4ZRI - chains A and C; structure by X-ray diffraction, 2.70 A resolution.

[Chain A]
Molecule: Merlin
From: Homo sapiens
Notes: fragment: FERM domain
UniProt: P35240 (MERL_HUMAN); residues 1-320 here = UniProt positions 1-320
Chain sequence (324 residues; each row starts with the number of its first residue; numbers below 1 keep their minus sign (Gly-3 is residue -3)):
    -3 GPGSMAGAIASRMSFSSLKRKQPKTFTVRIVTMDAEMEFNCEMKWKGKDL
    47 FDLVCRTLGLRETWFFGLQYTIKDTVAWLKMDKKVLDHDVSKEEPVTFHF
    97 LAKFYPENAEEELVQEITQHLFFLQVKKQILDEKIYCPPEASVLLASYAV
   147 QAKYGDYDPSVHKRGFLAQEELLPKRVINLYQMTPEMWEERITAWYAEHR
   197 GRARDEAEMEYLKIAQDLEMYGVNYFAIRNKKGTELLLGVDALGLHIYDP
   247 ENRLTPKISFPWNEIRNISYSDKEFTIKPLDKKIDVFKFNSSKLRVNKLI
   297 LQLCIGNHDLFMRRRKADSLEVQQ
Disordered / not traced: -3 to 19, 313-320
Sequence notes: expression tag (-3 to 0)
UniProt features mapped onto this chain:
  - modified residue: Ser13 (Phosphoserine)
From the paper describing this entry:
  - disease-associated variants - Q178DEL: decreased binding to Lats1/2 (proposed by the authors, not directly observed)

[Chain C]
Molecule: Serine/threonine-protein kinase LATS2
From: Homo sapiens
UniProt: Q9NRM7 (LATS2_HUMAN); numbering as in UniProt (aligned over 68-99)
Chain sequence (32 residues; each row starts with the number of its first residue):
    68 PKFGPYQKALREIRYSLLPFANESGTSAAAEV
Disordered / not traced: 68-70, 91-99
UniProt features mapped onto this chain:
  - modified residue: Ser83 (Phosphoserine)

[Interface between chain A and chain C]
Pairs across the interface (26; chain A residue first):
  Glu136(A) with Leu77(C); Ile80(C); Arg81(C), salt bridge
  Ala137(A) with Leu77(C), hydrophobic
  Val139(A) with Ile80(C), hydrophobic
  Leu140(A) with Tyr73(C), hydrophobic; Leu77(C), hydrophobic; Ile80(C), hydrophobic
  Asn175(A) with Asn89(C), hydrogen bond (backbone-side chain)
  Leu176(A) with Ala88(C); Asn89(C), hydrogen bond (backbone-backbone)
  Tyr177(A) with Leu84(C), hydrophobic; Phe87(C); Ala88(C), hydrophobic; Asn89(C)
  Gln178(A) with Phe87(C), hydrogen bond (backbone-backbone); Asn89(C), hydrogen bond
  Trp184(A) with Leu84(C), hydrophobic
  Arg187(A) with Ser83(C), hydrogen bond (side chain-backbone); Phe87(C)
  Trp191(A) with Ala76(C), hydrophobic; Glu79(C); Ile80(C)
  Glu206(A) with Tyr73(C), hydrogen bond
  Lys209(A) with Tyr73(C)
  Ile210(A) with Tyr73(C), hydrophobic
Also at the interface, not in a pair above, chain A (17 interface residues in all): Pro135, Tyr144, Met179
Also at the interface, not in a pair above, chain C (12 interface residues in all): Leu85

[In short]
17 residues of chain A and 12 residues of chain C are in contact; the contacts include 6 hydrogen bonds and 1
salt bridge. Among the polar pairs are Glu136(A)-Arg81(C), Asn175(A)-Asn89(C) and Gln178(A)-Asn89(C). The
paper reports that Q178DEL of chain A reduces binding to Lats1/2.
Chain A is Merlin and chain C is Serine/threonine-protein kinase LATS2, both from Homo sapiens; the structure,
Crystal structure of Merlin-FERM and Lats2, was determined by X-ray diffraction together with 4ZRJ and 4ZRK
from the same study.
